Entry 9O38 (electron microscopy, 3.00 A resolution); this record covers chains B and E of the 6 polymer chains in the assembly.

# Chain B
Molecule: Taste receptor type 1 member 3, Guanine nucleotide-binding protein G(s) subunit alpha isoforms short
From: Homo sapiens
Notes: EC 3.6.5.-
UniProtKB: chimeric construct of Q7RTX0, P63092: residues -850 to -19 from Q7RTX0 (TS1R3_HUMAN) positions 21-852 (UniProt number = residue number + 871); residues 2-61 from P63092 positions 5-64 (UniProt number = residue number + 3); residues 70-225 from P63092 positions 204-359 (UniProt number = residue number + 134)
Chain sequence (1128 residues; each row starts with the number of its first residue; numbers below 1 keep their minus sign (Met-877 is residue -877)):
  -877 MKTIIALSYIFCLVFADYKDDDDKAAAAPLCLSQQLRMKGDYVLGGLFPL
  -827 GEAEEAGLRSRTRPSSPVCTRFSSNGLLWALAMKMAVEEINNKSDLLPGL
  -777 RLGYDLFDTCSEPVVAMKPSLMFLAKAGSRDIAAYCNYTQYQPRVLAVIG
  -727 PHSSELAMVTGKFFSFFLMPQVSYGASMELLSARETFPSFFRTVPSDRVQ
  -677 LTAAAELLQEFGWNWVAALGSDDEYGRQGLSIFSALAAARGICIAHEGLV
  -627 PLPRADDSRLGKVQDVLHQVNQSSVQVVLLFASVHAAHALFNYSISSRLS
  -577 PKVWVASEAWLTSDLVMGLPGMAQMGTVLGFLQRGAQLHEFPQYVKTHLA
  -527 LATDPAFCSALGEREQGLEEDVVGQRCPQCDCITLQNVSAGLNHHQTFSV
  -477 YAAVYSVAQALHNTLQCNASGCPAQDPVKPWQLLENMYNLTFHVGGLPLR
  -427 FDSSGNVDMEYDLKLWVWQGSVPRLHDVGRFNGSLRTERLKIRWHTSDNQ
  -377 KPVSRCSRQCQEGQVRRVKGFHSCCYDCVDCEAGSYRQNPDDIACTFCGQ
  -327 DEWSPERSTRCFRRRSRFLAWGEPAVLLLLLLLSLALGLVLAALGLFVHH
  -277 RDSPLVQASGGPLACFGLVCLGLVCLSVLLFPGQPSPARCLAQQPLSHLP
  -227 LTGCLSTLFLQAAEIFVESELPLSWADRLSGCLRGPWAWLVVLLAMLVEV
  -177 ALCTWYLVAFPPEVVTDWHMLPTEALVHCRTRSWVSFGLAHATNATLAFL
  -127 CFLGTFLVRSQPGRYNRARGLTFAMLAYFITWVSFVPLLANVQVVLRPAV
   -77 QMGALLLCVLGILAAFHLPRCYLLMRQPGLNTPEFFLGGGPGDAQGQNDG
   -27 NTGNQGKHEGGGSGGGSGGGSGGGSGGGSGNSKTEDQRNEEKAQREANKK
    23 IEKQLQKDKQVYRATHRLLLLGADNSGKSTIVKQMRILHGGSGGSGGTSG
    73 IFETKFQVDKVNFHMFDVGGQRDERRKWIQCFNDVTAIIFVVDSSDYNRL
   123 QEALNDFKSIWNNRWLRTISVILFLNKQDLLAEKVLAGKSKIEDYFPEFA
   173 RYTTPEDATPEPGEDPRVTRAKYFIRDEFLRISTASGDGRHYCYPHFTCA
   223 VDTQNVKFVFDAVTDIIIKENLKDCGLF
Disordered / not traced: -877 to 6, 65-70
Construct notes: expression tag (-877 to -851, 226-250); conflict Arg-114 (Cys757 in Q7RTX0), Asp46 (Gly49 in P63092), Asn47 (Glu50 in P63092), Asp115 (Ala249 in P63092), Asp118 (Ser252 in P63092), Asp128 (Leu272 in P63092); linker (-18 to 1, 62-69)
Curated features (UniProtKB/Swiss-Prot):
  - region: Ile-335 to Glu-326 (Required for brazzein responsiveness)
  - glycosylation (N-linked (GlcNAc...) asparagine): Asn-786, Asn-741, Asn-607, Asn-586, Asn-491, Asn-460, Asn-439, Asn-396

# Chain E
Molecule: Nanobody 35 (NB35)
From: Lama glama
Notes: antibody fragment or engineered binder
Chain sequence (160 residues; numbered -21 to 138; the number before each row is that of its first residue; numbers below 1 keep their minus sign (Met-21 is residue -21)):
   -21 MKYLLPTAAAGLLLLAAQPAMAQVQLQESGGGLVQPGGSLRLSCAASGFT
    29 FSNYKMNWVRQAPGKGLEWVSDISQSGASISYTGSVKGRFTISRDNAKNT
    79 LYLQMNSLKPEDTAVYYCARCPAPFTRDCFDVTSTTYAYRGQGTQVTVSS
   129 HHHHHHEPEA
Disordered / not traced: -21 to 0, 129-138
Disulfides: Cys22-Cys96, Cys99-Cys107

# Chain B / chain E interface
Residue-residue contacts (27):
  Arg94(B) - Thr114(E)
  Asp95(B) - Asp109(E)
  Asp95(B) - Ser112(E)
  Asp95(B) - Thr113(E)  hydrogen bond
  Glu96(B) - Asp109(E)
  Glu96(B) - Ser112(E)
  Glu96(B) - Thr114(E)
  Glu96(B) - Tyr115(E)
  Arg97(B) - Phe108(E)
  Arg97(B) - Asp109(E)  hydrogen bond (backbone-side chain)
  Arg98(B) - Pro100(E)
  Arg98(B) - Phe108(E)
  Arg98(B) - Asp109(E)  salt bridge
  Arg98(B) - Tyr115(E)
  Ile101(B) - Phe108(E)  hydrophobic
  Gln123(B) - Thr61(E)
  Glu124(B) - Leu45(E)
  Asn127(B) - Trp47(E)
  Ser131(B) - Asp106(E)
  Ser131(B) - Cys107(E)  hydrogen bond (side chain-backbone)
  Ser131(B) - Phe108(E)
  Asn134(B) - Asp106(E)
  Asn135(B) - Asp106(E)
  Asn135(B) - Phe108(E)
  Tyr167(B) - Gly62(E)
  Tyr167(B) - Ser63(E)
  Pro169(B) - Gly62(E)
Also at the interface, not in a pair above, chain B (15 interface residues in all): Ile132
Also at the interface, not in a pair above, chain E (16 interface residues in all): Thr111, Tyr117

# Overview
15 residues of chain B and 16 residues of chain E are in contact; the contacts include 3 hydrogen bonds and 1
salt bridge. Among the polar pairs are Arg98(B)-Asp109(E), Asp95(B)-Thr113(E) and Arg97(B)-Asp109(E).
Chain B is Taste receptor type 1 member 3, Guanine nucleotide-binding protein G(s) subunit alpha isoforms
short (Homo sapiens) and chain E is Nanobody 35 (NB35) (Lama glama); the structure, Transmembrane domains of
the human sweet receptor (TAS1R2 + TAS1R3) from Class 3 particles (rigidly fitted ..., was determined by
electron microscopy (same publication as 9NOR, 9NOS, 9NOT, 9NOU, 9NOV, 9NOW and 9NOX).
